Entry 3BU8 (X-ray diffraction, 2.15 A resolution); this record covers chains A and C of the 4 polymer chains in the assembly.

[Chain A]
Protein: Telomeric repeat-binding factor 2
From: Homo sapiens
Notes: fragment: TRFH domain, Dimerization domain
Reference sequence: Q15554 (TERF2_HUMAN); numbering as in UniProt (aligned over 42-276)
Chain sequence (235 residues; each row starts with the number of its first residue):
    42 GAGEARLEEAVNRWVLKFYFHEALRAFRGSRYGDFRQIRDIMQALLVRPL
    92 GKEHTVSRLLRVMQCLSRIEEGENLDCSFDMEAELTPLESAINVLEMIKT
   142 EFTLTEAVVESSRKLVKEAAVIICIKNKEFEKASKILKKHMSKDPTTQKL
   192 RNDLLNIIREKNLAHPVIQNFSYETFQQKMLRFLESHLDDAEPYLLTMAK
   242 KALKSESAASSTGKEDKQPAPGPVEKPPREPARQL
Not modelled in the structure: 42-43, 248-276
What the authors report for this chain:
  - mutagenesis - F120A: unchanged binding to TIN2
  - specificity-determining residues: Ser98, Arg102, Lys173

[Chain C]
Protein: TERF1-interacting nuclear factor 2
From: Homo sapiens
Reference sequence: Q9BSI4 (TINF2_HUMAN); residues 258-275 here = UniProt positions 258-275
Chain sequence (19 residues; row label = number of the first residue in the row):
   257 SFNLAPLGRRRVQSQWAST
Not modelled in the structure: 272-275
Curated features (UniProtKB/Swiss-Prot):
  - motif: Pro262 to Val268 (Nuclear localization signal)
  - mutagenesis: Phe258 (F258A: Abolishes interaction with TERF1), Pro262 (P262A: Does not effect interaction with TERF1)
What the authors report for this chain:
  - conformationally variable residues (side-chain flip): Phe258

[How chain A and chain C interact]
Residue-residue contacts - 50 pairs, chain A then chain C:
  Arg80(A) with Leu260(C); Ala261(C); Pro262(C)
  Asp81(A) with Ala261(C)
  Met83(A) with Leu260(C), hydrophobic
  Gln84(A) with Asn259(C); Leu260(C), hydrogen bond (side chain-backbone); Ala261(C), hydrogen bond (side chain-backbone)
  Leu87(A) with Phe258(C); Leu260(C), hydrophobic
  Leu101(A) with Leu260(C)
  Arg102(A) with Phe258(C)
  Met104(A) with Leu260(C), hydrophobic
  Gln105(A) with Phe258(C); Asn259(C), hydrogen bond (side chain-backbone); Leu260(C)
  Ser108(A) with Leu260(C), hydrogen bond (side chain-backbone)
  Arg109(A) with Asn259(C), hydrogen bond (side chain-backbone); Leu260(C)
  Glu112(A) with Pro262(C)
  Leu116(A) with Arg266(C), hydrogen bond (backbone-side chain); Val268(C)
  Asp117(A) with Arg265(C); Arg266(C), hydrogen bond (backbone-backbone)
  Cys118(A) with Gly264(C); Arg266(C)
  Ser119(A) with Pro262(C); Leu263(C), hydrogen bond (backbone-backbone); Gly264(C), hydrogen bond (backbone-backbone); Arg265(C)
  Phe120(A) with Asn259(C), hydrogen bond (backbone-side chain); Leu260(C); Ala261(C); Pro262(C), hydrophobic; Leu263(C)
  Asp121(A) with Leu263(C)
  Met122(A) with Leu263(C)
  Ala124(A) with Arg266(C)
  Glu125(A) with Arg266(C), hydrogen bond (backbone-side chain)
  Leu126(A) with Arg266(C)
  Thr127(A) with Arg266(C)
  Asn168(A) with Ser270(C), hydrogen bond (backbone-side chain)
  Lys169(A) with Gln269(C); Ser270(C)
  Glu170(A) with Arg266(C), salt bridge; Val268(C); Gln269(C), hydrogen bond (side chain-backbone); Ser270(C)
  Glu172(A) with Gln269(C)
  Lys173(A) with Gln269(C), hydrogen bond (backbone-side chain)
Also at the interface, not in a pair above, chain A (29 interface residues in all): Phe171
Also at the interface, not in a pair above, chain C (13 interface residues in all): Ser257

[In short]
The interface between chain A and chain C involves 29 residues on one side and 13 on the other; the contacts
include 14 hydrogen bonds and 1 salt bridge. Polar contacts include Glu170(A)-Arg266(C), Gln84(A)-Leu260(C)
and Gln84(A)-Ala261(C). The paper reports that F120A of chain A leaves binding to TIN2 unchanged; specificity
determinants Ser98(A), Arg102(A) and Lys173(A).
Chain A is Telomeric repeat-binding factor 2 and chain C is TERF1-interacting nuclear factor 2, both from Homo
sapiens; the structure, Crystal Structure of TRF2 TRFH domain and TIN2 peptide complex, was determined by
X-ray diffraction, deposited together with 3BQO and 3BUA.
